2PRC - chains C and H of the 4 polymer chains in the assembly; structure by X-ray diffraction, 2.45 A resolution.

[Chain C]
Name: Photosynthetic reaction center
Source organism: Blastochloris viridis
UniProtKB: P07173 (CYCR_RHOVI); residues 1-336 here correspond to UniProt positions 21-356 (UniProt number = residue number + 20)
Amino-acid sequence (336 residues; row label = number of the first residue in the row):
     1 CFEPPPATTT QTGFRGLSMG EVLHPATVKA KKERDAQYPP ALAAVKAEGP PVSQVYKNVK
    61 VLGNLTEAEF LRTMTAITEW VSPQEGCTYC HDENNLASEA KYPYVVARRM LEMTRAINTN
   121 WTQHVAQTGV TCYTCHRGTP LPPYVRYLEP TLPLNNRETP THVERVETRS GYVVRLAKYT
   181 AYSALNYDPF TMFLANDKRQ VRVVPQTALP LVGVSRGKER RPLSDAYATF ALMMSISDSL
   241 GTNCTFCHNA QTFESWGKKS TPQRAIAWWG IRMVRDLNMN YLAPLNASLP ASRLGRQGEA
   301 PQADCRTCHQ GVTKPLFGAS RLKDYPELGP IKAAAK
Not modelled in the structure: 333-336
Covalently attached groups: heme (HEM) linked to Cys-87, Cys-90, Cys-132, Cys-135, Cys-244, Cys-247, Cys-305, Cys-308
Metal / ion sites: heme Fe (4 sites), coordinated by Met-74, His-91, Met-110, His-124, His-136, Met-233, His-248, His-309
Small-molecule neighbours:
  - heme (HEM), molecule 1: Tyr-56, Lys-57, Asn-58, Val-59, Lys-60, Val-61, Leu-62, Phe-70, Leu-71, Met-74, Thr-75, Ile-77, Thr-78, Ser-82, Gly-86, His-91, Leu-96, Ala-97, Pro-103, Tyr-104, Ala-107, Arg-108, Leu-111
  - heme (HEM), molecule 2: Ile-77, Val-81, Tyr-89, Tyr-102, Pro-103, Val-106, Ala-107, Met-110, Leu-111, Met-113, Thr-114, Ile-117, Val-130, Thr-131, His-136, Pro-140, Leu-141, Pro-142, Val-145, Leu-277, Leu-282, Leu-289, Arg-293, Pro-301, Gln-302, Thr-307, Leu-328
  - heme (HEM), molecule 3: Ile-117, His-124, Val-125, Ala-126, Thr-128, Gly-129, Val-130, Thr-134, Leu-194, Ile-236, Leu-240, Phe-246, Gln-263, Ile-266, Ala-267, Gly-270, Ile-271, Met-273, Val-274, Leu-277, Asp-304, His-309, Thr-313, Lys-314, Pro-315, Gly-318
  - heme (HEM), molecule 4: Val-201, Arg-202, Val-203, Val-204, Thr-229, Phe-230, Met-233, Met-234, Ile-236, Ser-237, Leu-240, Thr-242, Asn-243, His-248, Phe-253, Glu-254, Trp-256, Gln-263, Arg-264, Ala-267, Trp-268, Ile-271, Arg-272

[Chain H]
Name: Photosynthetic reaction center
Source organism: Blastochloris viridis
UniProtKB: P06008 (RCEH_RHOVI); numbering as in UniProt (aligned over 2-258)
Amino-acid sequence (258 residues; numbered 1 to 258; the number before each row is that of its first residue):
     1 MYHGALAQHL DIAQLVWYAQ WLVIWTVVLL YLRREDRREG YPLVEPLGLV KLAPEDGQVY
    61 ELPYPKTFVL PHGGTVTVPR RRPETRELKL AQTDGFEGAP LQPTGNPLVD AVGPASYAER
   121 AEVVDATVDG KAKIVPLRVA TDFSIAEGDV DPRGLPVVAA DGVEAGTVTD LWVDRSEHYF
   181 RYLELSVAGS ARTALIPLGF CDVKKDKIVV TSILSEQFAN VPRLQSRDQI TLREEDKVSA
   241 YYAGGLLYAT PERAESLL
Modified residues: Met-1 (n-formylmethionine; FME)

[How chain C and chain H interact]
Contacting residue pairs - 15 pairs, chain C then chain H:
  Thr-207(C) with Tyr-2(H)
  Leu-209(C) with Tyr-2(H); His-3(H); Ala-5(H), hydrophobic
  Pro-210(C) with Met-1(H); Tyr-2(H); His-3(H), hydrogen bond (backbone-backbone)
  Leu-211(C) with Met-1(H); Tyr-2(H); His-3(H)
  Val-212(C) with Met-1(H), hydrogen bond (backbone-backbone); Tyr-2(H); His-3(H)
  Ser-215(C) with His-3(H)
  Arg-216(C) with His-3(H)
Also at the interface, not in a pair above, chain H (6 interface residues in all): Gly-4, Asp-11

[Overview]
Chain C and chain H form an interface of 7 and 6 residues respectively, with 2 hydrogen bonds. Main-chain
hydrogen bonds include Pro-210(C)/His-3(H) and Val-212(C)/Met-1(H). Covalently linked heme: at Cys-87(C),
Cys-132(C), Cys-247(C) and Cys-308(C). Met-74(C) and His-91(C) coordinate a heme Fe ion.
Here chain C is Photosynthetic reaction center and chain H is Photosynthetic reaction center, both from
Blastochloris viridis. Entry 2PRC (Photosynthetic reaction center from rhodopseudomonas viridis (ubiquinone-2
complex)) was determined by X-ray diffraction, deposited together with 3PRC.
